PDB entry 8J90 | electron microscopy, 4.71 A resolution (low resolution: residue-level contacts below are approximate; hydrogen-bond / salt-bridge calls are withheld) | chains A and J of the 11 polymer chains in the assembly

# Chain A
Name: Histone H3.1
From: Arabidopsis thaliana
UniProtKB: P59226 (H31_ARATH); residues 0-135 here correspond to UniProt positions 1-136 (UniProt number = residue number + 1)
Sequence (139 residues; each row starts with the number of its first residue; numbers below 1 keep their minus sign (Gly-3 is residue -3)):
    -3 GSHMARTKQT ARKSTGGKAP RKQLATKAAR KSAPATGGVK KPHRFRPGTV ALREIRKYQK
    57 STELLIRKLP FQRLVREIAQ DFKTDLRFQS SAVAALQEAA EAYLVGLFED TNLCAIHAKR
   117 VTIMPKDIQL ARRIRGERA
Not modelled in the structure: -3 to 60, 135
Construct notes: expression tag (-3 to -1)
Curated features (UniProtKB/Swiss-Prot):
  - site: Lys14 (Not N6-methylated), Lys27 (Not N6-acetylated), Ala31 (Recognition by ATXR5 and ATXR6), Lys36 (Not N6-acetylated)
  - modified residue: Lys4 (N6,N6,N6-trimethyllysine), Lys9 (N6,N6,N6-trimethyllysine), Ser10 (Phosphoserine), Thr11 (Phosphothreonine), Lys14 (N6-acetyllysine), Lys18 (N6-acetyllysine), Lys23 (N6-acetyllysine), Lys27 (N6,N6,N6-trimethyllysine), Ser28 (Phosphoserine), Lys36 (N6,N6,N6-trimethyllysine)

# Chain J
Molecule: 169-nt DNA strand
From: synthetic construct
Sequence (169 nucleotides; row label = number of the first residue in the row; numbers below 1 keep their minus sign (DA-73 is residue -73)):
   -73 ATCGGATGTA TATATCTGAC ACGTGCCTGG AGACTAGGGA GTAATCCCCT TGGCGGTTAA
   -13 AACGCGGGGG ACAGCGCGTA CGTGCGTTTA AGCGGTGCTA GAGCTGTCTA CGACCAATTG
    47 AGCGGCCTCG GCACCGGATT CTCAGGCCTG GCTCGCGATA GGGTCCGAT
Not modelled in the structure: -73 to -51, 61-95

# Chain A / chain J interface
Contacting residue pairs - 8 pairs, chain A then chain J:
  Arg63(A) with DA17(J); DG18(J)
  Lys64(A) with DG18(J)
  Leu65(A) with DG18(J)
  Pro66(A) with DA17(J); DG18(J)
  Arg69(A) with DA17(J)
  Asp81(A) with DG27(J)
Also at the interface, not in a pair above, chain J (4 interface residues in all): DA16

# In short
The interface between chain A and chain J involves 6 residues on one side and 4 on the other.
Chain A is Histone H3.1 (Arabidopsis thaliana) and chain J is a 169-nt DNA strand (synthetic construct); the
structure, Cryo-EM structure of DDM1-nucleosome complex, was determined by electron microscopy together with
8J92 from the same study.
